Entry 7TJZ (electron microscopy, 4.40 A resolution (low resolution: residue-level contacts below are approximate; hydrogen-bond / salt-bridge calls are withheld)); this record covers chains G and H of the 27 polymer chains in the assembly.

Chain G:
Name: ATP synthase subunit gamma
Organism: Saccharomyces cerevisiae
Reference sequence: P38077 (ATPG_YEAST); residues 1-278 here correspond to UniProt positions 34-311 (UniProt number = residue number + 33)
Chain sequence (278 residues; numbered 1 to 278; the number before each row is that of its first residue):
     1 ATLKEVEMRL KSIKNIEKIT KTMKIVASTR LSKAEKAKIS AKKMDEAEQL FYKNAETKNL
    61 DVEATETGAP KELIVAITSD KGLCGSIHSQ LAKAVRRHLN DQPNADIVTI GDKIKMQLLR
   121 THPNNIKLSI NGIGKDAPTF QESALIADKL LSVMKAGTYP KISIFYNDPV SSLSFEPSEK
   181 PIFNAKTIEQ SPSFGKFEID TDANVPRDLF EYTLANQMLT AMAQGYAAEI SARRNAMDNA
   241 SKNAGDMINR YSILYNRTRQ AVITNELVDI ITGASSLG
Not modelled in the structure: 60-70, 277-278

Chain H:
Name: ATP synthase subunit delta
Organism: Saccharomyces cerevisiae
Reference sequence: Q12165 (ATPD_YEAST); residues 1-138 here correspond to UniProt positions 23-160 (UniProt number = residue number + 22)
Chain sequence (138 residues; numbered 1 to 138; the number before each row is that of its first residue):
     1 AEAAAASSGL KLQFALPHET LYSGSEVTQV NLPAKSGRIG VLANHVPTVE QLLPGVVEVM
    61 EGSNSKKFFI SGGFATVQPD SQLCVTAIEA FPLESFSQEN IKNLLAEAKK NVSSSDAREA
   121 AEAAIQVEVL ENLQSVLK
Not modelled in the structure: 1-10, 24-25, 91, 98, 116-117, 137-138

Interface between chain G and chain H:
Residue-residue contacts (6):
  Ser-40(G) / Pro-17(H)
  Ala-41(G) / Pro-17(H)
  Phe-197(G) / Pro-47(H)
  Glu-198(G) / Pro-47(H)
  Glu-198(G) / Thr-48(H)
  Glu-198(G) / Val-49(H)
Interface residues without a listed pair, chain G (5 interface residues in all): Lys-196
Interface residues without a listed pair, chain H (5 interface residues in all): Leu-16

Summary:
The chain G/chain H interface involves 5 residues from each chain.
Here chain G is ATP synthase subunit gamma and chain H is ATP synthase subunit delta, both from Saccharomyces
cerevisiae. Entry 7TJZ (Yeast ATP synthase State 1catalytic(b) without exogenous ATP backbone model) was
determined by electron microscopy together with 7TJS, 7TJT, 7TJU, 7TJV, 7TJW, 7TJX and 30 further entries from
the same study.
